2LAZ - chains A and B; structure by solution NMR.

== Chain A ==
Name: E3 ubiquitin-protein ligase SMURF1
From: Homo sapiens
Notes: EC 6.3.2.-
UniProt: Q9HCE7 (SMUF1_HUMAN); residues 235-267 here = UniProt positions 235-267
Sequence (33 residues; numbered 235 to 267; the number before each row is that of its first residue):
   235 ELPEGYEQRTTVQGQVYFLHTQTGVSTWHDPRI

== Chain B ==
Name: Mothers against decapentaplegic homolog 1
Notes: fragment: resdieus 210-217
UniProt: Q15797 (SMAD1_HUMAN); numbering as in UniProt (aligned over 210-217)
Sequence (8 residues; each row starts with the number of its first residue):
   210 SDPGSPFQ
Modified / non-standard residues: S214 (phosphoserine; SEP)
From the paper describing this entry:
  - conformationally variable residues (order/disorder transition): S210, P212
  - post-translational modification sites: S214 (citing earlier work)
  - mutagenesis - S214A: decreased binding to Smurf1

== Interface between chain A and chain B ==
Residue-residue contacts (11):
  R243(A) - P212(B)
  Q247(A) - S214(B)
  Q249(A) - P215(B)
  Q249(A) - Q217(B)
  Y251(A) - G213(B)
  Y251(A) - P215(B)
  L253(A) - P212(B)
  S260(A) - G213(B)
  W262(A) - P215(B)
  W262(A) - F216(B)
  W262(A) - Q217(B)
Interface residues without a listed pair, chain A (8 interface residues in all): V250
From the paper, about this interface:
  - pairs named by the authors: Q247(A)-S214(B)

== Overview ==
Chain A and chain B form an interface of 8 and 6 residues respectively. The authors report a contact between
Q247(A) and S214(B). The paper reports that S214A of chain B reduces binding to Smurf1; a modification site at
S214(B).
Here chain A is E3 ubiquitin-protein ligase SMURF1 (Homo sapiens) and chain B is Mothers against
decapentaplegic homolog 1. Entry 2LAZ (Structure of the first WW domain of human Smurf1 in complex with a
mono-phosphorylated human Smad1 ...) was determined by solution NMR together with 2LAJ, 2LAW, 2LAX, 2LAY,
2LB0, 2LB1, 2LB2 and 2LB3 from the same study.
